9AS0 - chains C and E of the 5 polymer chains in the assembly; structure by electron microscopy, 3.38 A resolution.

== Chain C ==
Name: Guanine nucleotide-binding protein G(I)/G(S)/G(T) subunit beta-1
From: Homo sapiens
UniProtKB: P62873 (GBB1_HUMAN); numbering as in UniProt (aligned over 2-340)
Chain sequence (358 residues; numbered -17 to 340; the number before each row is that of its first residue; numbers below 1 keep their minus sign (Met-17 is residue -17)):
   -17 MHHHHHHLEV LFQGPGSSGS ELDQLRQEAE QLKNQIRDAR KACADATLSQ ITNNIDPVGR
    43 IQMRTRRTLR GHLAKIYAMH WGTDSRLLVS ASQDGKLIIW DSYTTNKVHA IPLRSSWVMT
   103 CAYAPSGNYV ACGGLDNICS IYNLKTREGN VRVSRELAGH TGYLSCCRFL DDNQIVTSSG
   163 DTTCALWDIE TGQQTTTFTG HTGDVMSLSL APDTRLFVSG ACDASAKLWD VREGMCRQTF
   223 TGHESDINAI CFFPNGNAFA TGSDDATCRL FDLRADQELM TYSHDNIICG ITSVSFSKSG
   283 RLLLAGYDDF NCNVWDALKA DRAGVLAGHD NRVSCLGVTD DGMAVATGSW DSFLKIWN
Not modelled in the structure: -17 to 12
Construct notes: expression tag (-17 to 1)

== Chain E ==
Name: single chain Fab (svFv16)
From: Homo sapiens
Notes: antibody fragment or engineered binder
Chain sequence (267 residues; numbered 1 to 255 plus 17 insertion-coded residues; 5 numbers in that range are skipped by the numbering (no residue carries them; nothing is unmodelled there); the number before each row is that of its first residue; a row labelled like 119A-119Q holds insertion residues (119A, then the next letters in order)):
     1 DVQLVESGGG LVQPGGSRKL SCSASGFAFS SFGMHWVRQA PEKGLEWVAY ISSGSGTIYY
    61 ADTVKGRFTI SRDDPKNTLF LQMTSLRSED TAMYYCVRSI YYYGSSPFDF WGQGTTLTV
119A-119Q SSGGGGSGGGGSGGGGS
   125 DIVMTQATSS VPVTPGESVS ISCRSSKSLL HSNGNTYLYW FLQRPGQSPQ LLIYRMSNLA
   185 SGVPDRFSGS GSGTAFTLTI SRLEAEDVGV YYCMQHLEYP LTFGAGTKLE LKAAALEVLF
   245 QGPHHHHHHH H
Not modelled in the structure: 1, 36, 119A-119Q, 234-255
Disulfide bonds: Cys22-Cys96, Cys147-Cys217

== Interface between chain C and chain E ==
Pairs across the interface (12):
  Arg68(C) - Tyr103(E)
  Leu69(C) - Tyr103(E)  hydrophobic
  Val90(C) - Tyr102(E)  hydrophobic
  His91(C) - Tyr102(E)
  Arg129(C) - Arg98(E)
  Arg129(C) - Asp109(E)
  Arg129(C) - Phe110(E)
  Glu130(C) - Gly26(E)
  Glu130(C) - Phe27(E)
  Glu130(C) - Ala28(E)
  Glu130(C) - Phe32(E)
  Gly131(C) - Phe32(E)
Interface residues without a listed pair, chain C (9 interface residues in all): Asp66, Asp83
Interface residues without a listed pair, chain E (12 interface residues in all): Val2, Ser31, Ile100

== Summary ==
9 residues of chain C and 12 residues of chain E are in contact.
Chain C is Guanine nucleotide-binding protein G(I)/G(S)/G(T) subunit beta-1 and chain E is single chain Fab
(svFv16), both from Homo sapiens; the structure, Global reconstruction of 5-HT2AR bound to 2-bromo-LSD in
complex with a mini-Gq protein and scFv16 obtained ..., was determined by electron microscopy, deposited
together with 9ARY, 9AS2, 9AS4, 9AS6, 9AS8 and 9ASA.
